6VX4 - chains D and G of the 9 polymer chains in the assembly; structure by electron microscopy, 3.12 A resolution.

# Chain D
Name: Pertussis like toxin subunit B
Organism: Salmonella enterica subsp. enterica serovar Typhi str. CT18
Reference sequence: A0A286LNT9 (A0A286LNT9_SALET); numbering as in UniProt (aligned over 24-137)
Sequence (114 residues; row label = number of the first residue in the row):
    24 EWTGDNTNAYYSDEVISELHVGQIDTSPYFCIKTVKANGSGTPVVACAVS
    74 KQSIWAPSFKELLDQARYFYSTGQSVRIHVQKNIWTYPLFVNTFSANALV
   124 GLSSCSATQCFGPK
Cystine bridges: Cys54-Cys70, Cys128-Cys133

# Chain G
Name: Pertussis toxin-like subunit ArtA
Organism: Salmonella enterica subsp. enterica serovar Typhi str. CT18
Reference sequence: A0A3Z7CEY9 (A0A3Z7CEY9_SALET); residue numbers follow UniProt; this construct covers 19-242
Sequence (224 residues; each row starts with the number of its first residue):
    19 VDFVYRVDSTPPDVIFRDGFSLLGYNRNFQQFISGRSCSGGSSDSRYIAT
    69 TSSVNQTYAIARAYYSRSTFKGNLYRYQIRADNNFYSLLPSITYLETQGG
   119 HFNAYEKTMMRLQREYVSTLSILPENIQKAVALVYDSATGLVKDGVSTMN
   169 ASYLGLSTTSNPGVIPFLPEPQTYTQQRIDAFGPLISSCFSIGSVCHSHR
   219 GQRADVYNMSFYDARPVIELILSK
Cystine bridges: Cys56-Cys207

# How chain D and chain G interact
Contacting residue pairs (16; chain D residue first):
  Lys83(D) with Lys242(G), hydrogen bond (side chain-backbone)
  Asp87(D) with Leu240(G); Ser241(G); Lys242(G)
  Arg90(D) with Ile239(G); Leu240(G)
  Tyr91(D) with Ala122(G); Leu240(G), hydrophobic
  Tyr93(D) with Arg129(G), hydrogen bond (backbone-side chain)
  Ser94(D) with Thr126(G); Arg129(G), hydrogen bond (backbone-side chain); Leu240(G)
  Thr95(D) with Ala122(G); Thr126(G); Arg129(G)
  Gly96(D) with Arg129(G)
Also at the interface, not in a pair above, chain G (8 interface residues in all): Lys125

# Overview
Chain D and chain G each contribute 8 residues to their interface; the contacts include 3 hydrogen bonds.
Polar contacts include Lys83(D)-Lys242(G), Tyr93(D)-Arg129(G) and Ser94(D)-Arg129(G).
Chain D is Pertussis like toxin subunit B and chain G is Pertussis toxin-like subunit ArtA, both from
Salmonella enterica subsp. enterica serovar Typhi str. CT18; the structure, Density-fitted Model Structure of
Antibody Variable Domains of TyTx11 in Complex with Typhoid Toxin, was determined by electron microscopy.
